7YI5 - chains J and O of the 16 polymer chains in the assembly; structure by electron microscopy, 3.96 A resolution.

# Chain J
Name: Histone H2B 1.1
Organism: Xenopus laevis
Reference sequence: P02281 (H2B11_XENLA); residues 1-122 here correspond to UniProt positions 5-126 (UniProt number = residue number + 4)
Sequence (122 residues; each row starts with the number of its first residue):
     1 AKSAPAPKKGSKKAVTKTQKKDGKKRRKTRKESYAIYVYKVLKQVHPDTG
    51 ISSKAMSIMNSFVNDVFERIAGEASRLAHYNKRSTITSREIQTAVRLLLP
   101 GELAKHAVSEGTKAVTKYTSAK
Unresolved in the structure: 1-28, 122
Sequence notes: engineered mutation Thr29 (Ser33 in P02281)
Curated features (UniProtKB/Swiss-Prot):
  - modified residue: Lys2 (N6-acetyllysine), Lys9 (N6-acetyllysine), Ser11 (Phosphoserine), Lys12 (N6-acetyllysine), Lys17 (N6-acetyllysine)
  - glycosylation: Ser109 (O-linked (GlcNAc) serine)
  - cross-link: Lys117 (Glycyl lysine isopeptide (Lys-Gly) (interchain with G-Cter in ubiquitin))

# Chain O
Molecule: Wisdom 601 DNA
Organism: synthetic construct
Sequence (167 nucleotides; row label = number of the first residue in the row; numbers below 1 keep their minus sign (DC-73 is residue -73)):
   -73 CTGGAGAATCCCGGTCTGCAGGCCGCTCAATTGGTCGTAGACAGCTCTAG
   -23 CACCGCTTAAACGCACGTACGCGCTGTCCCCCGCGTTTTAACCGCCAAGG
    27 GGATTACTCCCTAGTCTCCAGGCACGTGTCAGATATATACATCCTGTGCA
    77 TGTATTGAACAGCGACC
Unresolved in the structure: 78-93

# Chain J / chain O interface
Pairs across the interface - 15 pairs, chain J then chain O:
  Thr29(J) with DT30(O), phosphate contact
  Arg30(J) with DA-45(O), salt bridge to the phosphate
  Tyr39(J) with DG-53(O), hydrogen bond to the phosphate; DG-52(O), hydrogen bond to the phosphate
  Gly50(J) with DG-53(O), phosphate contact
  Ile51(J) with DA-54(O), sugar contact; DG-53(O), hydrogen bond to the phosphate
  Ser52(J) with DA-54(O), phosphate contact
  Ser53(J) with DA-54(O), hydrogen bond to the phosphate
  Arg83(J) with DG-34(O), phosphate contact; DA-33(O), salt bridge to the phosphate
  Ser84(J) with DA-35(O), sugar contact; DG-34(O), hydrogen bond to the phosphate
  Thr85(J) with DA-35(O), phosphate contact; DG-34(O), hydrogen bond to the phosphate
Also at the interface, not in a pair above, chain J (12 interface residues in all): Thr49, Lys82

# Overview
Chain J and chain O form an interface of 12 and 8 residues respectively, with 6 hydrogen bonds and 2 salt
bridges. Polar contacts include Tyr39(J)-DG-53(O), Tyr39(J)-DG-52(O) and Ile51(J)-DG-53(O).
Here chain J is Histone H2B 1.1 (Xenopus laevis) and chain O is Wisdom 601 DNA (synthetic construct). Entry
7YI5 (Cryo-EM structure of Rpd3S complex bound to H3K36me3 nucleosome in loose state) was determined by
electron microscopy together with 7YI0, 7YI1, 7YI2, 7YI3 and 7YI4 from the same study.
